PDB entry 7LXM | electron microscopy, 3.41 A resolution | chains A and H of the 12 polymer chains in the assembly

[Chain A]
Name: HIV-1 Env glycoprotein gp120
Organism: Human immunodeficiency virus 1
Chain sequence (493 residues; each row starts with the number of its first residue; note: 27 numbers in that range are skipped by the numbering (no residue carries them; nothing is unmodelled there); numbers below 1 keep their minus sign (Met-4 is residue -4)):
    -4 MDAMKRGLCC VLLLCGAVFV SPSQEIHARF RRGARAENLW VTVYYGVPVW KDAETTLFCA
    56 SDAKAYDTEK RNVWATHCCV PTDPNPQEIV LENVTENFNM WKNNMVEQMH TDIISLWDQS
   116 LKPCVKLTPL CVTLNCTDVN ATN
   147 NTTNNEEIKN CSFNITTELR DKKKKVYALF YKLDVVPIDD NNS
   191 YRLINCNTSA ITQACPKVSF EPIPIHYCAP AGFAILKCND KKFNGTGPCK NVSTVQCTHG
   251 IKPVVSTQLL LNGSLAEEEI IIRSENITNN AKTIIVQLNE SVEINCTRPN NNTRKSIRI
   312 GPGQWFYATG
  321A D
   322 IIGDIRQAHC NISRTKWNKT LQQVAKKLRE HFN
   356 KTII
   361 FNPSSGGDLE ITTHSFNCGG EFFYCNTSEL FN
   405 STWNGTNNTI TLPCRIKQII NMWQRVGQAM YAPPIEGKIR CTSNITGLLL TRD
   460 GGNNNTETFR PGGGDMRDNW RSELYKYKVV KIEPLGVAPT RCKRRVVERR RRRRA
Not modelled in the structure: -4 to 31, 147-151, 405-409, 460-462, 505-514
Disulfides: Cys54-Cys74, Cys119-Cys205, Cys126-Cys196, Cys131-Cys157, Cys218-Cys247, Cys228-Cys239, Cys296-Cys331, Cys378-Cys445, Cys385-Cys418
Glycans and other covalent adducts: N-acetylglucosamine (NAG) linked to Asn88, Asn130, Asn160, Asn197, Asn234, Asn241, Asn262, Asn276, Asn289, Asn295, Asn301, Asn386, Asn392, Asn448; glycan linked to Asn138, Asn332
From the paper describing this entry:
  - post-translational modification sites: Asn138, Asn332
  - contacts within the chain: Arg308-Trp316 (cation-pi contact), Trp316-Tyr318 (hydrophobic contact)

[Chain H]
Name: PGT122 Fab heavy chain
Organism: Homo sapiens
Notes: antibody fragment or engineered binder
Chain sequence (235 residues; each row starts with the number of its first residue; a row labelled like 82A-82C holds insertion residues (82A, then the next letters in order)):
     1 QVHLQESGPG LVKPSETLSL TCNVSGTLVR DNYWSWIRQP LGKQPEWIGY VHDSGDTNYN
    61 PSLKSRVHLS LDKSKNLVSL RL
82A-82C TGV
    83 TAADSAIYYC ATTKHGRR
100A-100R IYGVVAFKEWFTYFYMDV
   101 WGKGTSVTVS SASTKGPSVF PLAPSSKSTS GGTAALGCLV KDYFPEPVTV SWNSGALTSG
   161 VHTFPAVLQS SGLYSLSSVV TVPSSSLGTQ TYICNVNHKP SNTKVDKRVE PKSC
Not modelled in the structure: 111-214
Disulfides: Cys22-Cys92

[How chain A and chain H interact]
Contacting residue pairs (9):
  Asp325(A) with Tyr100B(H)
  Arg327(A) with Tyr100B(H), hydrogen bond (side chain-backbone); Gly100C(H); Glu100I(H)
  Gln328(A) with Phe100G(H); Glu100I(H), hydrogen bond (backbone-side chain)
  His330(A) with Phe100G(H)
  Thr415(A) with Phe100G(H)
  Pro417(A) with Phe100G(H), hydrophobic
Other interface residues (no listed pair), chain A (9 interface residues in all): Ile326, Ala329, Leu416
Other interface residues (no listed pair), chain H (5 interface residues in all): Val100D

[Overview]
9 residues of chain A face 5 of chain H across their interface, with 2 hydrogen bonds. Among the polar pairs
are Arg327(A)-Tyr100B(H) and Gln328(A)-Glu100I(H). N-acetylglucosamine is covalently linked to Asn88(A),
Asn130(A), Asn160(A), Asn197(A), Asn234(A) and Asn241(A) and 8 more. From the paper: modification sites
Asn138(A) and Asn332(A); contacts within the chain involving Trp316(A), Arg308(A) and Tyr318(A).
Chain A is HIV-1 Env glycoprotein gp120 (Human immunodeficiency virus 1) and chain H is PGT122 Fab heavy chain
(Homo sapiens); the structure, Cryo-EM structure of ConM SOSIP.v7 (ConM) in complex with bNAb PGT122, was
determined by electron microscopy, deposited together with 7LX2, 7LX3 and 7LXN.
